PDB entry 8JMJ | X-ray diffraction, 2.57 A resolution | chains A and F of the 10 polymer chains in the assembly

[Chain A]
Protein: SpoOJ regulator (Soj)
Source organism: Helicobacter pylori 26695
Reference sequence: O25759 (O25759_HELPY); numbering as in UniProt (aligned over 1-264)
Amino-acid sequence (264 residues; numbered 1 to 264; the number before each row is that of its first residue):
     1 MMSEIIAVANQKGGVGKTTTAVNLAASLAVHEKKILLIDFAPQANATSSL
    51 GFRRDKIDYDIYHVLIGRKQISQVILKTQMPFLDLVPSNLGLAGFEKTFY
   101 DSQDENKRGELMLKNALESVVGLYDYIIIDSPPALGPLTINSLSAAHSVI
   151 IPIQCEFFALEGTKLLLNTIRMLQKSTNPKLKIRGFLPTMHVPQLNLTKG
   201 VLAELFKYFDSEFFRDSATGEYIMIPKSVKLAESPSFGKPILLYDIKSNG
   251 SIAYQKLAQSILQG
Construct notes: engineered mutation Ala41 (Asp in O25759)
Metal / ion sites: Mg2+: Thr18 (together with ATP)
Ligand contacts:
  - ATP (adenosine-5'-triphosphate), molecule 1: Lys12, Gly13, Gly14, Val15, Gly16, Lys17, Thr18, Thr19, Gln43, Asn45, Pro133, Met190, Ile225, Pro226, Lys227, Ser228, Val229, Leu231, Ala232
  - ATP, molecule 2: Lys12, Gly13, Gln154, Glu156, Phe158
Reported in the primary citation:
  - binding site for the 24-nt DNA strand: Lys199, Lys227, Lys230, Lys247

[Chain F]
Molecule: 24-nt DNA strand
Sequence (24 nucleotides; each row starts with the number of its first residue):
     1 AGGGTGTTCCACGTGAAACAGGGA

[Interface between chain A and chain F]
Contacting residue pairs (6):
  Gln194(A) with DA18(F), sugar contact
  Leu195(A) with DA17(F), phosphate contact; DA18(F), phosphate contact
  Asn196(A) with DA18(F), hydrogen bond to the phosphate; DC19(F), phosphate contact
  Lys199(A) with DC19(F), salt bridge to the phosphate
Also at the interface, not in a pair above, chain A (5 interface residues in all): Lys247
Also at the interface, not in a pair above, chain F (4 interface residues in all): DC9

[Summary]
The interface between chain A and chain F involves 5 residues on one side and 4 on the other; the contacts
include 1 hydrogen bond and 1 salt bridge. Polar pairs include Asn196(A)-DA18(F) and Lys199(A)-DC19(F). Chain
A binds ATP. The paper reports a binding site for the 24-nt DNA strand at Lys199(A), Lys227(A) and Lys230(A)
among others.
Chain A is SpoOJ regulator (Soj) (Helicobacter pylori 26695) and chain F is a 24-nt DNA strand; the structure,
Structure of Helicobacter pylori Soj-DNA-Spo0J complex, was determined by X-ray diffraction, deposited
together with 8JMK and 8JML.
